PDB entry 5CBX | X-ray diffraction, 2.00 A resolution | chains A and C of the 4 polymer chains in the assembly

Chain A:
Name: AncGR DNA Binding Domain
Amino-acid sequence (105 residues; numbered 391 to 495; the number before each row is that of its first residue):
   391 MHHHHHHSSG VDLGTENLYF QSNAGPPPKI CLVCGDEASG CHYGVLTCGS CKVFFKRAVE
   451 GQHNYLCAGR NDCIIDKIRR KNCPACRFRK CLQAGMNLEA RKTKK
Unresolved in the structure: 391-418, 491-495
Ion coordination: Zn2+ site 1: Cys421, Cys424, Cys438, Cys441; Zn2+ site 2: Cys457, Cys463, Cys473, Cys476

Chain C:
Molecule: 18-nt DNA strand
Source organism: synthetic construct
Sequence (18 nucleotides; each row starts with the number of its first residue):
     1 CCAGAACAGA GTGTTCTG

Interface between chain A and chain C:
Residue-residue contacts - 10 pairs, chain A then chain C:
  Gly430(A) - DC2(C)  phosphate contact
  Cys431(A) - DC2(C)  hydrogen bond to the phosphate
  Cys431(A) - DA3(C)  phosphate contact
  His432(A) - DA3(C)  salt bridge to the phosphate
  Tyr433(A) - DA3(C)  hydrogen bond to the phosphate
  Tyr433(A) - DG4(C)  hydrogen bond to the phosphate
  Lys442(A) - DA3(C)  phosphate contact
  Lys442(A) - DG4(C)  hydrogen bond to the base
  Lys446(A) - DG4(C)  salt bridge to the phosphate
  Arg447(A) - DA6(C)  base contact
Also at the interface, not in a pair above, chain A (9 interface residues in all): Ser429, Lys471
Also at the interface, not in a pair above, chain C (6 interface residues in all): DC7, DG11

Overview:
9 residues of chain A and 6 residues of chain C are in contact, with 4 hydrogen bonds and 2 salt bridges.
Polar pairs include Lys442(A)-DG4(C), Cys431(A)-DC2(C) and Tyr433(A)-DA3(C). Cys421(A), Cys424(A), Cys438(A)
and Cys441(A) coordinate Zn2+ site 1.
Chain A is AncGR DNA Binding Domain and chain C is an 18-nt DNA strand (synthetic construct); the structure,
AncGR DNA Binding Domain - (+)GRE Complex, was determined by X-ray diffraction, deposited together with 5CBY,
5CBZ, 5CC0 and 5CC1.
